PDB entry 2X00 | X-ray diffraction, 2.40 A resolution | chains D and E of the 5 polymer chains in the assembly

== Chain D ==
Name: Soluble acetylcholine receptor
From: Aplysia californica
Reference sequence: Q8WSF8 (Q8WSF8_APLCA); residues 1-219 here correspond to UniProt positions 18-236 (UniProt number = residue number + 17)
Amino-acid sequence (227 residues; row label = number of the first residue in the row; numbers below 1 keep their minus sign (Asp-7 is residue -7)):
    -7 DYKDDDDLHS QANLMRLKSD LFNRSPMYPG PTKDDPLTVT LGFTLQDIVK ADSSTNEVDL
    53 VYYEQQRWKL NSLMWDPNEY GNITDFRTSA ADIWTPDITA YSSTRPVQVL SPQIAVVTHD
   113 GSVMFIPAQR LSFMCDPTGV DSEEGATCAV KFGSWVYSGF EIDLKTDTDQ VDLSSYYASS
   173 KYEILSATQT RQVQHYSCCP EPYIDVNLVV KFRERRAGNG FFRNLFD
Unresolved in the structure: -7 to -4, 209-219
Disulfides: Cys127-Cys140, Cys190-Cys191
Small-molecule neighbours:
  - gymnodimine a (GYN), molecule 1: Gln38, Tyr55, Arg79, Val108, Met116, Ile118, Ser167
  - gymnodimine a (GYN), molecule 2: Tyr93, Ser94, Lys143, Ser146, Trp147, Val148, Gln186, Tyr188, Cys190, Cys191, Tyr195

== Chain E ==
Name: Soluble acetylcholine receptor
From: Aplysia californica
Reference sequence: Q8WSF8 (Q8WSF8_APLCA); residues 1-219 here correspond to UniProt positions 18-236 (UniProt number = residue number + 17)
Amino-acid sequence (228 residues; numbered -8 to 219; the number before each row is that of its first residue; numbers below 1 keep their minus sign (Asp-8 is residue -8)):
    -8 DYKDDDDKLH SQANLMRLKS DLFNRSPMYP GPTKDDPLTV TLGFTLQDIV KADSSTNEVD
    52 LVYYEQQRWK LNSLMWDPNE YGNITDFRTS AADIWTPDIT AYSSTRPVQV LSPQIAVVTH
   112 DGSVMFIPAQ RLSFMCDPTG VDSEEGATCA VKFGSWVYSG FEIDLKTDTD QVDLSSYYAS
   172 SKYEILSATQ TRQVQHYSCC PEPYIDVNLV VKFRERRAGN GFFRNLFD
Unresolved in the structure: -8 to -4, 209-219
Disulfides: Cys127-Cys140, Cys190-Cys191
Small-molecule neighbours:
  - gymnodimine a (GYN), molecule 1: Gln38, Tyr55, Arg79, Val108, Met116, Ile118, Ser167
  - gymnodimine a (GYN), molecule 2: Tyr93, Lys143, Ser146, Trp147, Val148, Gln186, Tyr188, Cys190, Cys191, Tyr195
From the paper describing this entry:
  - binding site for gymnodimine a: Tyr93, Val108, Lys143, Trp147, Val148, Tyr188, Cys190, Tyr195

== Chain D / chain E interface ==
Contacting residue pairs (48):
  Asp-1(D) - Asp26(E)
  Asp-1(D) - Asp27(E)
  Ser2(D) - Asp26(E)
  Gln3(D) - Tyr20(E)
  Gln3(D) - Pro21(E)
  Leu6(D) - Pro21(E)  hydrophobic
  Leu6(D) - Thr24(E)
  Met7(D) - Met19(E)
  Met7(D) - Pro21(E)  hydrophobic
  Gln38(D) - Tyr93(E)  hydrogen bond (side chain-backbone)
  Gln38(D) - Ser94(E)
  Gln38(D) - Met126(E)
  Asp39(D) - Met126(E)
  Val41(D) - Thr47(E)
  Val41(D) - Glu49(E)
  Val53(D) - Ser95(E)
  Val53(D) - Met126(E)  hydrophobic
  Tyr55(D) - Tyr93(E)  hydrogen bond (side chain-backbone)
  Tyr55(D) - Trp147(E)  hydrophobic
  Arg79(D) - Val148(E)  hydrogen bond (side chain-backbone)
  Arg79(D) - Tyr149(E)
  Gln100(D) - Arg97(E)  hydrogen bond
  Gln100(D) - Pro98(E)
  Val101(D) - Pro98(E)
  Leu102(D) - Thr91(E)
  Leu102(D) - Ser95(E)
  Leu102(D) - Arg97(E)
  Leu102(D) - Pro98(E)
  Ser103(D) - Trp147(E)
  Pro104(D) - Asp89(E)
  Pro104(D) - Thr91(E)
  Pro104(D) - Trp147(E)
  Ile106(D) - Asp89(E)
  Ile106(D) - Val148(E)  hydrophobic
  Ile118(D) - Trp147(E)  hydrogen bond (backbone-side chain)
  Ala120(D) - Trp147(E)  hydrophobic
  Arg122(D) - Glu49(E)  salt bridge
  Arg122(D) - Thr96(E)  hydrogen bond (side chain-backbone)
  Arg122(D) - Arg97(E)
  Tyr169(D) - Met126(E)
  Tyr169(D) - Cys127(E)  hydrogen bond (side chain-backbone)
  Tyr169(D) - Asp128(E)  hydrogen bond (side chain-backbone)
  Ser171(D) - Asn48(E)  hydrogen bond (backbone-side chain)
  Ser171(D) - Asp128(E)
  Lys173(D) - Ser45(E)  hydrogen bond (side chain-backbone)
  Lys173(D) - Ser46(E)
  Lys173(D) - Thr47(E)
  Lys173(D) - Asn48(E)
Also at the interface, not in a pair above, chain D (28 interface residues in all): Lys42, Asp77, Val108, Ser172, Arg207
Also at the interface, not in a pair above, chain E (27 interface residues in all): Lys25, Glu153

== Overview ==
28 residues of chain D and 27 residues of chain E are in contact; the contacts include 10 hydrogen bonds and 1
salt bridge. Polar pairs include Arg122(D)-Glu49(E), Gln38(D)-Tyr93(E) and Tyr55(D)-Tyr93(E). The paper
reports a binding site for gymnodimine a at Tyr93(E), Val108(E) and Lys143(E) among others.
Chain D is Soluble acetylcholine receptor and chain E is Soluble acetylcholine receptor, both from Aplysia
californica; the structure, Crystal structure of a-achbp in complex with gymnodimine A, was determined by
X-ray diffraction (same publication as 2WZY).
